PDB entry 5NIK | electron microscopy, 3.30 A resolution | chains E and J of the 11 polymer chains in the assembly

== Chain E ==
Protein: Macrolide export protein MacA
Source organism: Escherichia coli (strain K12)
Reference sequence: P75830 (MACA_ECOLI); residues 1-371 here = UniProt positions 1-371
Amino-acid sequence (371 residues; numbered 1 to 371; the number before each row is that of its first residue):
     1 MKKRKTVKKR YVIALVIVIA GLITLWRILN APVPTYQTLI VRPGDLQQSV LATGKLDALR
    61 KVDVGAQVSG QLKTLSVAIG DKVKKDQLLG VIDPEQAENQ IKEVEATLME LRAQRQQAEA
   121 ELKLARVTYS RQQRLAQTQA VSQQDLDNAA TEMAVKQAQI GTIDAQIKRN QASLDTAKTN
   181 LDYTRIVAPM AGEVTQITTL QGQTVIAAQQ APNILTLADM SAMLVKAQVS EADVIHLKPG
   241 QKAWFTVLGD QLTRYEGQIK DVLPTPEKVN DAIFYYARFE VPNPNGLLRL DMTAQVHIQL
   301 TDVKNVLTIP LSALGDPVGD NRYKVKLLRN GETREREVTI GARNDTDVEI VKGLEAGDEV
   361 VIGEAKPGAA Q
Unresolved in the structure: 1-31
Construct notes: conflict Gln139 (Lys in P75830), Asn148 (Thr in P75830), Gln251 (Pro in P75830)
From the paper describing this entry:
  - mutagenesis - Q209A: unchanged growth in response to erythromycin

== Chain J ==
Protein: Macrolide export ATP-binding/permease protein MacB
Source organism: Escherichia coli (strain K12)
Notes: EC 3.6.3.-
Reference sequence: P75831 (MACB_ECOLI); residues 1-648 here = UniProt positions 1-648
Amino-acid sequence (654 residues; each row starts with the number of its first residue):
     1 MTPLLELKDI RRSYPAGDEQ VEVLKGISLD IYAGEMVAIV GASGSGKSTL MNILGCLDKA
    61 TSGTYRVAGQ DVATLDADAL AQLRREHFGF IFQRYHLLSH LTAEQNVEVP AVYAGLERKQ
   121 RLLRAQELLQ RLGLEDRTEY YPAQLSGGQQ QRVSIARALM NGGQVILADE PTGALDSHSG
   181 EEVMAILHQL RDRGHTVIIV THDPQVAAQA ERVIEIRDGE IVRNPPAIEK VNVTGGTEPV
   241 VNTVSGWRQF VSGFNEALTM AWRALAANKM RTLLTMLGII IGIASVVSIV VVGDAAKQMV
   301 LADIRSIGTN TIDVYPGKDF GDDDPQYQQA LKYDDLIAIQ KQPWVASATP AVSQNLRLRY
   361 NNVDVAASAN GVSGDYFNVY GMTFSEGNTF NQEQLNGRAQ VVVLDSNTRR QLFPHKADVV
   421 GEVILVGNMP ARVIGVAEEK QSMFGSSKVL RVWLPYSTMS GRVMGQSWLN SITVRVKEGF
   481 DSAEAEQQLT RLLSLRHGKK DFFTWNMDGV LKTVEKTTRT LQLFLTLVAV ISLVVGGIGV
   541 MNIMLVSVTE RTREIGIRMA VGARASDVLQ QFLIEAVLVC LVGGALGITL SLLIAFTLQL
   601 FLPGWEIGFS PLALLLAFLC STVTGILFGW LPARNAARLD PVDALAREHH HHHH
Unresolved in the structure: 227-245, 649-654
Construct notes: expression tag (649-654)
Swiss-Prot annotation at these positions:
  - binding site (ATP): Gly41 to Ser48
  - mutagenesis: Lys47 (K47L: Lack of activity), Asp169 (D169N: Lack of activity)

== Chain E / chain J interface ==
Pairs across the interface - 12 pairs, chain E then chain J:
  Gln251(E) - Asn396(J)
  Asp271(E) - Gln328(J)
  Leu311(E) - Arg491(J)
  Leu311(E) - Leu495(J)  hydrophobic
  Ser312(E) - Gln488(J)
  Ser312(E) - Arg491(J)
  Leu314(E) - Arg491(J)  hydrogen bond (backbone-side chain)
  Gly315(E) - Arg491(J)
  Asp316(E) - Arg491(J)  salt bridge
  Arg343(E) - Leu495(J)  hydrogen bond (side chain-backbone)
  Asp345(E) - Lys341(J)  salt bridge
  Thr346(E) - Lys341(J)
Other interface residues (no listed pair), chain J (7 interface residues in all): Arg496

== Summary ==
10 residues of chain E face 7 of chain J across their interface; the contacts include 2 hydrogen bonds and 2
salt bridges. Among the polar pairs are Asp316(E)-Arg491(J), Asp345(E)-Lys341(J) and Leu314(E)-Arg491(J). The
paper reports that Q209A of chain E leaves growth in response to erythromycin unchanged.
Here chain E is Macrolide export protein MacA and chain J is Macrolide export ATP-binding/permease protein
MacB, both from Escherichia coli (strain K12). Entry 5NIK (Structure of the MacAB-TolC ABC-type tripartite
multidrug efflux pump) was determined by electron microscopy, deposited together with 5NIL.
